2JXI - chains A and B of the 4 polymer chains in the assembly; structure by solution NMR.

Chain A:
Name: Proline dehydrogenase
Source organism: Pseudomonas putida
UniProtKB: Q9R9T7 (Q9R9T7_PSEPU); numbering as in UniProt (aligned over 1-45)
Amino-acid sequence (45 residues; each row starts with the number of its first residue):
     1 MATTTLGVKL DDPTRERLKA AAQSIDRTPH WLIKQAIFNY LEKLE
What the authors report for this chain:
  - self-association interface (contacts with another copy of this molecule): Leu-6, Val-8, Leu-10, Leu-18, Ile-33, Ala-36, Ile-37, Tyr-40, Leu-41
  - contacts within the chain: Leu-18/Leu-32 (hydrophobic contact), Ala-22/Ile-25 (backbone contact), Ala-22/Asp-26 (backbone contact), Ala-22/Leu-32 (hydrophobic contact), Ala-22/Pro-29 (hydrophobic contact), Thr-28/Pro-29 (hydrophobic contact)
  - binding site for the 14-nt DNA strand: Gly-7
  - binding site for the 14-nt DNA strand: Arg-15, Thr-28, His-30

Chain B:
Name: Proline dehydrogenase
Source organism: Pseudomonas putida
UniProtKB: Q9R9T7 (Q9R9T7_PSEPU); residues 46-90 here correspond to UniProt positions 1-45 (UniProt number = residue number - 45)
Amino-acid sequence (45 residues; each row starts with the number of its first residue):
    46 MATTTLGVKL DDPTRERLKA AAQSIDRTPH WLIKQAIFNY LEKLE
What the authors report for this chain:
  - binding site for the 14-nt DNA strand: Gly-52

Interface between chain A and chain B:
Contacting residue pairs - 56 pairs, chain A then chain B:
  Met-1(A) / Asp-56(B)
  Ala-2(A) / Leu-55(B)
  Ala-2(A) / Asp-56(B)
  Thr-3(A) / Lys-54(B)
  Thr-3(A) / Leu-55(B)
  Thr-3(A) / Asp-56(B)
  Thr-4(A) / Val-53(B)
  Thr-4(A) / Lys-54(B)
  Thr-4(A) / Leu-55(B)
  Thr-5(A) / Gly-52(B)
  Thr-5(A) / Val-53(B)
  Thr-5(A) / Lys-54(B)
  Leu-6(A) / Leu-51(B)
  Leu-6(A) / Gly-52(B)
  Leu-6(A) / Val-53(B)
  Leu-6(A) / Leu-55(B)
  Leu-6(A) / Arg-60(B)
  Val-8(A) / Thr-49(B)
  Val-8(A) / Thr-50(B)
  Val-8(A) / Leu-51(B)
  Val-8(A) / Val-53(B)
  Val-8(A) / Leu-55(B)
  Val-8(A) / Ile-78(B)
  Lys-9(A) / Thr-48(B)
  Lys-9(A) / Thr-49(B)
  Lys-9(A) / Thr-50(B)
  Lys-9(A) / Lys-79(B)
  Leu-10(A) / Ala-47(B)
  Leu-10(A) / Thr-48(B)
  Leu-10(A) / Thr-49(B)
  Leu-10(A) / Leu-51(B)
  Leu-10(A) / Val-53(B)
  Leu-10(A) / Ile-82(B)
  Asp-11(A) / Met-46(B)
  Asp-11(A) / Ala-47(B)
  Asp-11(A) / Thr-48(B)
  Thr-14(A) / Leu-86(B)
  Arg-17(A) / Leu-86(B)
  Arg-17(A) / Glu-90(B)
  Leu-18(A) / Ile-82(B)
  His-30(A) / Lys-54(B)
  Ile-33(A) / Val-53(B)
  Lys-34(A) / Lys-54(B)
  Ala-36(A) / Ile-82(B)
  Ala-36(A) / Tyr-85(B)
  Ile-37(A) / Leu-55(B)
  Ile-37(A) / Leu-63(B)
  Ile-37(A) / Ala-81(B)
  Asn-39(A) / Tyr-85(B)
  Tyr-40(A) / Ala-81(B)
  Tyr-40(A) / Asn-84(B)
  Tyr-40(A) / Tyr-85(B)
  Leu-41(A) / Thr-59(B)
  Leu-41(A) / Arg-62(B)
  Leu-44(A) / Arg-62(B)
  Glu-45(A) / Arg-62(B)
Also at the interface, not in a pair above, chain A (27 interface residues in all): Gly-7, Asp-12, Phe-38, Lys-43
Also at the interface, not in a pair above, chain B (27 interface residues in all): Asp-57, His-75, Phe-83, Lys-88

Overview:
The chain A/chain B interface involves 27 residues from each chain. From the paper: a binding site for the
14-nt DNA strand at Gly-7(A), Arg-15(A) and Gly-52(B) among others; a self-association interface involving
Leu-6(A), Val-8(A) and Leu-10(A) among others.
Chain A and chain B are both Proline dehydrogenase (Pseudomonas putida); the structure, Solution structure of
the DNA-binding domain of Pseudomonas putida Proline utilization A (putA) bound to GTTGCA ..., was determined
by solution NMR.
